7CGN - chains B and C of the 12 polymer chains in the assembly; structure by electron microscopy, 4.30 A resolution (low resolution: residue-level contacts below are approximate; hydrogen-bond / salt-bridge calls are withheld).

# Chain B
Name: Phospholipid ABC transporter ATP-binding protein MlaF
Source organism: Escherichia coli (strain K12)
UniProt: A0A4V3YUQ9 (A0A4V3YUQ9_ECOLI); numbering as in UniProt (aligned over 1-269)
Sequence (269 residues; each row starts with the number of its first residue):
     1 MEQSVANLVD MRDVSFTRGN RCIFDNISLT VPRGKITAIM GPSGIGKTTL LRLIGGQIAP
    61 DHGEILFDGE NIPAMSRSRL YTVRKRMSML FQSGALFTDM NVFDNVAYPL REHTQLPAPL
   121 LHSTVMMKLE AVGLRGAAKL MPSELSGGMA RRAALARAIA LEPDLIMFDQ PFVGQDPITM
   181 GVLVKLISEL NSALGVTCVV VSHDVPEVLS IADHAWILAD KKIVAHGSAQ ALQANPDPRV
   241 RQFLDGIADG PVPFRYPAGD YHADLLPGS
Disordered / not traced: 1-4, 268-269
Sequence notes: engineered mutation Gln170 (Glu in A0A4V3YUQ9)
Small-molecule neighbours: ATP (adenosine-5'-triphosphate): Arg18, Gly44, Ile45, Gly46, Lys47, Thr48, Thr49, Gln92

# Chain C
Name: Lipid asymmetry maintenance protein MlaB
Source organism: Escherichia coli (strain K12)
UniProt: A0A4S5B5E3 (A0A4S5B5E3_ECOLI); numbering as in UniProt (aligned over 1-97)
Sequence (97 residues; each row starts with the number of its first residue):
     1 MSESLSWMQT GDTLALSGEL DQDVLLPLWE MREEAVKGIT CIDLSRVSRV DTGGLALLLH
    61 LIDLAKKQGN NVTLQGVNDK VYTLAKLYNL PADVLPR
Disordered / not traced: 1-3
Reported in the primary citation:
  - mutagenesis - Q22A, T52A: decreased growth in response to SDS/EDTA

# Chain B / chain C interface
Pairs across the interface (18):
  Thr114(B) - Gln22(C)
  Pro117(B) - Trp29(C)
  Pro119(B) - Trp29(C)
  Leu120(B) - Leu25(C)
  Leu120(B) - Ala56(C)
  Leu120(B) - Leu57(C)
  Leu120(B) - His60(C)
  Thr124(B) - Thr52(C)
  Thr124(B) - Gly53(C)
  Met127(B) - Thr52(C)
  Met127(B) - Leu55(C)
  Met127(B) - Tyr88(C)
  Glu130(B) - Asn89(C)
  Ala131(B) - Tyr88(C)
  Glu162(B) - Val50(C)
  Glu162(B) - Asp51(C)
  Glu162(B) - Thr52(C)
  Leu194(B) - Leu87(C)
Other interface residues (no listed pair), chain B (13 interface residues in all): Leu116, Ser123, Lys128
Other interface residues (no listed pair), chain C (15 interface residues in all): Leu84

# Summary
Chain B and chain C form an interface of 13 and 15 residues respectively. Chain B binds ATP. From the paper:
Q22A and T52A of chain C reduce growth in response to SDS/EDTA.
Here chain B is Phospholipid ABC transporter ATP-binding protein MlaF and chain C is Lipid asymmetry
maintenance protein MlaB, both from Escherichia coli (strain K12). Entry 7CGN (The overall structure of the
MlaFEDB complex in ATP-bound EQtall conformation (Mutation of E170Q on MlaF)) was determined by electron
microscopy together with 7CGE and 7CH0 from the same study.
